PDB entry 7NKN | electron microscopy, 2.71 A resolution | chains G and C of the 12 polymer chains in the assembly

# Chain G
Protein: ATP synthase gamma chain
From: Mycobacterium smegmatis (strain ATCC 700084 / mc(2)155)
Reference sequence: A0R201 (ATPG_MYCS2); residues 1-307 here = UniProt positions 1-307
Chain sequence (307 residues; row label = number of the first residue in the row):
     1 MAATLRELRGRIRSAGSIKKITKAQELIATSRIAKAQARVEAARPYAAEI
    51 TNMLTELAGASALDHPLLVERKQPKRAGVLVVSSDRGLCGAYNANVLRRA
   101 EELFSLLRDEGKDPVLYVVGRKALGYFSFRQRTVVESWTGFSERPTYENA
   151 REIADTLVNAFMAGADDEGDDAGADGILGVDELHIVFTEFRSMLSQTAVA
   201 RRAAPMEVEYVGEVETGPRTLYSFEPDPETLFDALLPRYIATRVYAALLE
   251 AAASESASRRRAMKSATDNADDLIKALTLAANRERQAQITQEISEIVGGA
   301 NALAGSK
Disordered / not traced: 1-17, 215-216, 271-307

# Chain C
Protein: ATP synthase subunit alpha
From: Mycolicibacterium smegmatis (strain ATCC 700084 / mc(2)155)
Notes: EC 7.1.2.2
Reference sequence: A0R202 (ATPA_MYCS2); residues 1-548 here = UniProt positions 1-548
Chain sequence (548 residues; each row starts with the number of its first residue):
     1 MAELTISAADIEGAIEDYVSSFSADTEREEIGTVIDAGDGIAHVEGLPSV
    51 MTQELLEFPGGVLGVALNLDEHSVGAVILGEFEKIEEGQQVKRTGEVLSV
   101 PVGDAFLGRVVNPLGQPIDGQGDIAAETRRALELQAPSVVQRQSVSEPLQ
   151 TGIKAIDAMTPIGRGQRQLIIGDRKTGKTAVCVDTILNQREAWLTGDPKQ
   201 QVRCVYVAIGQKGTTIASVKRALEEGGAMEYTTIVAAPASDAAGFKWLAP
   251 YTGSAIGQHWMYNGKHVLIVFDDLSKQADAYRAISLLLRRPPGREAFPGD
   301 VFYLHSRLLERCAKLSDELGGGSMTGLPIIETKANDISAFIPTNVISITD
   351 GQCFLESDLFNQGVRPAINVGVSVSRVGGAAQIKAMKEVAGSLRLDLSQY
   401 RELEAFAAFASDLDAASKAQLDRGARLVELLKQPQYSPLAVEEQVVAIFL
   451 GTQGHLDSVPVEDVQRFESELLEHVKASHSDIFDGIRETKKLSEEAEEKL
   501 VSVINEFKKGFQASDGSSVVVSENAEALDPEDLEKESVKVRKPAPKKA
Disordered / not traced: 1-522, 546-548

# Chain G / chain C interface
Residue-residue contacts (55):
  Asn52(G) with Arg541(C), hydrogen bond
  Leu54(G) with Val538(C), hydrophobic
  Thr55(G) with Lys539(C), hydrogen bond (side chain-backbone); Arg541(C)
  Glu56(G) with Arg541(C), salt bridge
  Ala58(G) with Val538(C), hydrophobic; Val540(C), hydrophobic
  Gly59(G) with Val540(C); Lys542(C)
  Leu68(G) with Val538(C), hydrophobic
  Arg99(G) with Leu528(C)
  Glu101(G) with Ala525(C)
  Glu102(G) with Glu526(C); Ala527(C); Leu528(C), hydrogen bond (backbone-backbone)
  Ser105(G) with Ala525(C), hydrogen bond (side chain-backbone); Glu526(C); Ala527(C)
  Leu106(G) with Ala527(C); Leu528(C)
  Asp109(G) with Ala527(C)
  His184(G) with Leu533(C)
  Ala200(G) with Leu528(C), hydrophobic; Leu533(C); Glu534(C), hydrogen bond (backbone-backbone)
  Arg201(G) with Glu534(C), salt bridge; Glu536(C), salt bridge
  Arg202(G) with Glu534(C), hydrogen bond (backbone-backbone); Lys535(C); Glu536(C), hydrogen bond (backbone-backbone)
  Ala203(G) with Glu536(C)
  Met206(G) with Glu536(C); Val538(C), hydrophobic
  Glu207(G) with Lys535(C); Glu536(C), hydrogen bond (backbone-backbone); Ser537(C); Val538(C), hydrogen bond (backbone-backbone)
  Val208(G) with Val538(C); Val540(C), hydrophobic
  Glu209(G) with Ser537(C); Val538(C), hydrogen bond (backbone-backbone); Lys539(C); Val540(C), hydrogen bond (backbone-backbone)
  Tyr210(G) with Val540(C); Pro543(C); Pro545(C)
  Val211(G) with Lys539(C); Val540(C), hydrogen bond (backbone-backbone); Arg541(C); Lys542(C), hydrogen bond (backbone-backbone)
  Glu213(G) with Arg541(C); Lys542(C); Pro543(C)
  Tyr239(G) with Glu536(C)
  Arg243(G) with Glu536(C), salt bridge
Interface residues without a listed pair, chain G (32 interface residues in all): Leu63, Leu103, Glu189, Val199, Phe232
Interface residues without a listed pair, chain C (18 interface residues in all): Pro530, Ala544
The authors on this interface:
  - interface residues, chain G: Gly212(G)

# Summary
The interface between chain G and chain C involves 32 residues on one side and 18 on the other, with 13
hydrogen bonds and 4 salt bridges. Among the polar pairs are Glu56(G)-Arg541(C), Arg201(G)-Glu534(C) and
Arg201(G)-Glu536(C). From the paper: the interface residue Gly212(G).
Chain G is ATP synthase gamma chain (Mycobacterium smegmatis (strain ATCC 700084 / mc(2)155)) and chain C is
ATP synthase subunit alpha (Mycolicibacterium smegmatis (strain ATCC 700084 / mc(2)155)); the structure,
Mycobacterium smegmatis ATP synthase rotor state 3, was determined by electron microscopy (same publication as
7NJK, 7NJL, 7NJM, 7NJN, 7NJO, 7NJP and 20 further entries).
